9E1X - chains I and W of the 11 polymer chains in the assembly; structure by electron microscopy, 3.40 A resolution.

== Chain I ==
Molecule: 151-nt DNA strand
From: Homo sapiens
Sequence (151 nucleotides; row label = number of the first residue in the row; numbers below 1 keep their minus sign (DC-74 is residue -74)):
   -74 CACAGGATGTATATATCTGACACGTGCCTGGAGACTAGGGAGTAATCCCC
   -24 TTGGCGGTTAAAACGCGGGGGACAGCGCGTACGTGCGTTTAAGCGGTGCT
    26 AGAGCTGTCTACGACCAATTGAGCGGCCTCGGCACCGGGATTCTCCAGGG
    76 G
Disordered / not traced: 75-76

== Chain W ==
Name: SWI/SNF-related matrix-associated actin-dependent regulator of chromatin subfamily A member 5
From: Homo sapiens
Reference sequence: O60264 (SMCA5_HUMAN); residues 88-1139 here correspond to UniProt positions 1-1052 (UniProt number = residue number - 87)
Chain sequence (1052 residues; each row starts with the number of its first residue):
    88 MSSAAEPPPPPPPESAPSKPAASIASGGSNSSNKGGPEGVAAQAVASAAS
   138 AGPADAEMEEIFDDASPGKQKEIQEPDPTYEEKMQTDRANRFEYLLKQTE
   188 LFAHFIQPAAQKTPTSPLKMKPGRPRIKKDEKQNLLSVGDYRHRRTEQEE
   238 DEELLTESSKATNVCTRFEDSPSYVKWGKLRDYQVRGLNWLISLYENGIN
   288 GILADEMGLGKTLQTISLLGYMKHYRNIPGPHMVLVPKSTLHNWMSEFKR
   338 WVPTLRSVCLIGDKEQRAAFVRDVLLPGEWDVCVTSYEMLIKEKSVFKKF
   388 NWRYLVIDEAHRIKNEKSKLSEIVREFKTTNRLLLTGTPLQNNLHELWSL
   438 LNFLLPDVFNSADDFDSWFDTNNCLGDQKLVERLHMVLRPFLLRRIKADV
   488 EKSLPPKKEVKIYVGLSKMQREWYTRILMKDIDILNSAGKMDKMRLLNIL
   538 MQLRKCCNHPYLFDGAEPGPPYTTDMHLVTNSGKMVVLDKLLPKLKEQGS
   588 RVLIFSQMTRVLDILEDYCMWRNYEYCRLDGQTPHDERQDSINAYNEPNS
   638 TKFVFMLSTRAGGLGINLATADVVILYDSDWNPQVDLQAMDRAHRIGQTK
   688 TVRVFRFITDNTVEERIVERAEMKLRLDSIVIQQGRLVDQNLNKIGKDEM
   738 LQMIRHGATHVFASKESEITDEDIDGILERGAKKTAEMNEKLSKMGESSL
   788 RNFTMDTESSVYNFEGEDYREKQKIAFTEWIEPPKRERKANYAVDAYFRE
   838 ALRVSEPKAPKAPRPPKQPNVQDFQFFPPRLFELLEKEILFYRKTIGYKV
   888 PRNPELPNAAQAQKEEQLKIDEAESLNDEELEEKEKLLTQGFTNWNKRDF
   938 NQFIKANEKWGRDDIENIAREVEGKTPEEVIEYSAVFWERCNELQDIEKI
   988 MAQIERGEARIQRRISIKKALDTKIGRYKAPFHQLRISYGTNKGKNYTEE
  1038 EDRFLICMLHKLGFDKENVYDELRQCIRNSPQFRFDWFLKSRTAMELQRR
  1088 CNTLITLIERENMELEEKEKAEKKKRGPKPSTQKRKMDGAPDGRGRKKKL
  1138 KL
Disordered / not traced: 88-165, 167-254, 451-463, 518-529, 722-1139
Small-molecule neighbours: ADP (adenosine-5'-diphosphate): Arg268, Tyr270, Gly295, Gly297, Lys298, Thr299, Leu300, Asn330, Glu334, Trp338, Arg682, Ile683
Swiss-Prot annotation at these positions:
  - motif: Asp395 to His398 (DEAH box)
  - binding site (ATP): Asp292 to Thr299
  - modified residue: Ser89 (N-acetylserine), Ser153 (Phosphoserine), Thr200 (Phosphothreonine), Ser203 (Phosphoserine), Ser224 (Phosphoserine), Ser258 (Phosphoserine), Lys527 (N6-acetyllysine), Ser842 (Phosphoserine), Ser912 (Phosphoserine)
  - cross-link (Glycyl lysine isopeptide (Lys-Gly)): Lys170 (interchain with G-Cter in SUMO2), Lys731 (interchain with G-Cter in SUMO2), Lys734 (interchain with G-Cter in SUMO2), Lys781 (interchain with G-Cter in SUMO2), Lys809 (interchain with G-Cter in SUMO2), Lys822 (interchain with G-Cter in SUMO2), Lys1053 (interchain with G-Cter in SUMO2)

== Chain I / chain W interface ==
Residue-residue contacts - 19 pairs, chain I then chain W:
  DT-57(I) - Ser382(W)  phosphate contact
  DG20(I) - Arg399(W)  phosphate contact
  DG21(I) - Arg399(W)  salt bridge to the phosphate
  DG21(I) - Ser405(W)  phosphate contact
  DG21(I) - Lys406(W)  hydrogen bond to the phosphate
  DG21(I) - Leu407(W)  hydrogen bond to the phosphate
  DT22(I) - Asn402(W)  hydrogen bond to the phosphate
  DT22(I) - Arg647(W)  phosphate contact
  DG23(I) - Lys401(W)  salt bridge to the phosphate
  DG23(I) - Arg647(W)  salt bridge to the phosphate
  DG23(I) - Trp668(W)  phosphate contact
  DG23(I) - Asn669(W)  hydrogen bond to the phosphate
  DG23(I) - Val672(W)  phosphate contact
  DC24(I) - Asn429(W)  phosphate contact
  DC24(I) - Trp668(W)  phosphate contact
  DC24(I) - Asn669(W)  phosphate contact
  DC24(I) - Lys711(W)  salt bridge to the phosphate
  DT25(I) - Trp668(W)  phosphate contact
  DA26(I) - Leu537(W)  phosphate contact
Interface residues without a listed pair, chain I (9 interface residues in all): DC-58
Interface residues without a listed pair, chain W (18 interface residues in all): Lys381, Lys385, Gln428, Asp667

== In short ==
9 residues of chain I and 18 residues of chain W are in contact; the contacts include 4 hydrogen bonds and 4
salt bridges. Polar contacts include DG21(I)-Lys406(W), DG21(I)-Leu407(W) and DT22(I)-Asn402(W). Bound to
chain W: ADP.
Chain I is a 151-nt DNA strand and chain W is SWI/SNF-related matrix-associated actin-dependent regulator of
chromatin subfamily A member 5, both from Homo sapiens; the structure, Snf2h bound nucleosome complex -
ClassD1, was determined by electron microscopy, deposited together with 9E1L, 9E1M, 9E1N, 9E1O, 9E1P, 9E1Q and
4 further entries.
